3TMA - chain A; structure by X-ray diffraction, 2.05 A resolution.

== Chain A ==
Name: methyltransferase
Organism: Thermus thermophilus
Notes: EC 2.1.1.-
UniProtKB: Q72IH5 (Q72IH5_THET2); residue numbers follow UniProt; this construct covers 1-335
Chain sequence (354 residues; numbered -18 to 335; the number before each row is that of its first residue; numbers below 1 keep their minus sign (Gly-18 is residue -18)):
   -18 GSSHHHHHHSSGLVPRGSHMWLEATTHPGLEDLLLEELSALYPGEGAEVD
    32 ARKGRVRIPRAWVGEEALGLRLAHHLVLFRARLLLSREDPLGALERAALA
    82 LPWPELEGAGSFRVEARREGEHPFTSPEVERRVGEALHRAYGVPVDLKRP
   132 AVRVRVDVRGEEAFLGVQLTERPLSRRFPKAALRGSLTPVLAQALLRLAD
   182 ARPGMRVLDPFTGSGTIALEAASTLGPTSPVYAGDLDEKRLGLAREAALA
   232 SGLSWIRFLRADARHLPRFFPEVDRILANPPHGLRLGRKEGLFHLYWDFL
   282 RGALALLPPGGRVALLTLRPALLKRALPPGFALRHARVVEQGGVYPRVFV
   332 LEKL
Not modelled in the structure: -18 to -1, 266-269
Sequence notes: expression tag (-18 to 0)
Swiss-Prot annotation at these positions:
  - binding site (S-adenosyl-L-methionine): Ser195 to Thr197, Asp243, Ala244, Asn260
  - mutagenesis: His263 (H263A: 75% decrease in activity)
Reported in the primary citation:
  - mutagenesis - H263A: decreased catalytic activity on tRNA
  - mutagenesis - R33E, R98E: decreased binding to tRNA
  - mutagenesis - K129E/R130E (2-fold), K270E (10-fold), R300E (10-fold): decreased binding to tRNAPhe
  - mutagenesis - H263A: unchanged binding to tRNA

== In short ==
Curated annotation (UniProt) lists 6 S-adenosyl-L-methionine-binding residues and one mutagenesis site. From
the paper: K129E/R130E, K270E and R300E reduce binding to tRNAPhe; R33E and R98E reduce binding to tRNA.
Chain A is methyltransferase (Thermus thermophilus); the structure, Crystal structure of TrmN from Thermus
thermophilus, was determined by X-ray diffraction, deposited together with 3TLJ, 3TM4 and 3TM5.
